Entry 3U8T (X-ray diffraction, 1.86 A resolution); this record covers chains H and I of the 3 polymer chains in the assembly.

== Chain H ==
Molecule: Thrombin heavy chain
Organism: Homo sapiens
Notes: EC 3.4.21.5
UniProt: P00734 (THRB_HUMAN); aligned to UniProt positions 364-620 over residues 321-577 (the alignment contains insertions or deletions, so no single offset holds)
Sequence (259 residues; each row starts with the number of its first residue):
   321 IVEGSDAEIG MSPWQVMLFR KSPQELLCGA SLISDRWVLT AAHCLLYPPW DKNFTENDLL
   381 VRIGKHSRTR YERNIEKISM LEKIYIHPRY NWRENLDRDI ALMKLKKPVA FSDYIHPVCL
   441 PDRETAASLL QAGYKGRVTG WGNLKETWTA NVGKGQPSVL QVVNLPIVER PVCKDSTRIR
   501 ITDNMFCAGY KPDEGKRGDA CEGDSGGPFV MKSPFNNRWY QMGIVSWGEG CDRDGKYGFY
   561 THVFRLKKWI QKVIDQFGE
Disordered / not traced: 467-474, 578-579
UniProt features mapped onto this chain:
  - region: Ala-508 to Val-530 (High affinity receptor-binding region which is also known as the TP508 peptide)
  - active site (Charge relay system): His-363, Asp-419, Ser-525
  - glycosylation: Asn-373 (N-linked (GlcNAc...) (complex) asparagine)
Cystine bridges: Cys-348/Cys-364, Cys-493/Cys-507, Cys-521/Cys-551
Covalently attached groups: N-acetylglucosamine (NAG) linked to Asn-373

== Chain I ==
Molecule: D-phe-pro-D-arg-cys direct thrombin inhibitor
Sequence (5 residues; numbered 1 to 5; the number before each row is that of its first residue):
     1 FPRCX
Modified residues: Phe-1 (D-phenylalanine; DPN); Arg-3 (D-arginine; DAR); NH2 (amino group) at position 5

== Chain H / chain I interface ==
Contacting residue pairs (30; chain H residue first):
  His-363(H) / Pro-2(I)
  His-363(H) / Arg-3(I)  hydrogen bond (side chain-backbone)
  His-363(H) / Cys-4(I)  hydrogen bond (side chain-backbone)
  Tyr-367(H) / Pro-2(I)
  Trp-370(H) / Pro-2(I)  hydrophobic
  Trp-370(H) / Cys-4(I)  hydrophobic
  Glu-414(H) / Phe-1(I)
  Asn-415(H) / Phe-1(I)
  Leu-416(H) / Phe-1(I)
  Leu-416(H) / Pro-2(I)  hydrophobic
  Ile-499(H) / Phe-1(I)
  Asp-519(H) / Arg-3(I)
  Ala-520(H) / Arg-3(I)
  Cys-521(H) / Arg-3(I)
  Glu-522(H) / Arg-3(I)
  Glu-522(H) / Cys-4(I)
  Glu-522(H) / NH2_5(I)
  Gly-523(H) / Cys-4(I)  hydrogen bond (backbone-backbone)
  Ser-525(H) / Arg-3(I)  hydrogen bond (side chain-backbone)
  Ser-525(H) / Cys-4(I)  hydrogen bond (side chain-backbone)
  Val-545(H) / Arg-3(I)
  Ser-546(H) / Pro-2(I)
  Ser-546(H) / Arg-3(I)  hydrogen bond (backbone-backbone)
  Trp-547(H) / Phe-1(I)
  Trp-547(H) / Arg-3(I)
  Gly-548(H) / Phe-1(I)  hydrogen bond (backbone-backbone)
  Gly-548(H) / Arg-3(I)
  Gly-550(H) / Arg-3(I)
  Cys-551(H) / Arg-3(I)
  Gly-558(H) / Arg-3(I)
Other interface residues (no listed pair), chain H (22 interface residues in all): Leu-347, Glu-549

== Overview ==
22 residues of chain H and 5 residues of chain I are in contact, with 7 hydrogen bonds. Among the polar pairs
are His-363(H)/Arg-3(I), His-363(H)/Cys-4(I) and Ser-525(H)/Arg-3(I). UniProt lists 3 active-site residues on
chain H.
Here chain H is Thrombin heavy chain (Homo sapiens) and chain I is D-phe-pro-D-arg-cys direct thrombin
inhibitor. Entry 3U8T (Human thrombin complexed with D-Phe-Pro-D-Arg-Cys) was determined by X-ray diffraction
together with 3U8O, 3U8R and 3U69 from the same study.
